PDB entry 8JAI | X-ray diffraction, 2.56 A resolution | chains D and V of the 24 polymer chains in the assembly

# Chain D (and V)
Protein: Ferritin heavy chain
From: Homo sapiens
Notes: EC 1.16.3.1; chain V of this document is another copy of the same molecule, construct and numbering; everything in this record applies to it too
UniProtKB: P02794 (FRIH_HUMAN); residues 0-182 here correspond to UniProt positions 1-183 (UniProt number = residue number + 1)
Amino-acid sequence (183 residues; each row starts with the number of its first residue; numbering starts at 0):
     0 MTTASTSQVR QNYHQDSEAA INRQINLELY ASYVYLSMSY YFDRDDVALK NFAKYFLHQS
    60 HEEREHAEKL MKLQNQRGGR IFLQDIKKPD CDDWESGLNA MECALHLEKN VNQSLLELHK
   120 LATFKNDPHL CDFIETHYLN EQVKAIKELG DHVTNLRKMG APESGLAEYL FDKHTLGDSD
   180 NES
Disordered / not traced: 0-4, 177-182
Sequence notes: engineered mutation Phe-123 (Asp124 in P02794)
Metal / ion sites: Fe ion near Glu-140 (its only coordinating residue here)
Curated features (UniProtKB/Swiss-Prot):
  - binding site (Fe cation): Glu-27, Glu-62, His-65, Glu-107, Gln-141
  - site: Arg-22 (Essential for association with cargo receptor NCOA4)
  - modified residue: Met-0 (N-acetylmethionine), Thr-1 (N-acetylthreonine), Ser-178 (Phosphoserine), Ser-182 (Phosphoserine)

# Chain D / chain V interface
Contacting residue pairs (65):
  Ser-6(D) / Asp-44(V)
  Gln-7(D) / Asp-44(V)  hydrogen bond
  Val-8(D) / Asp-44(V)
  Asn-25(D) / Tyr-32(V)
  Leu-28(D) / Tyr-32(V)  hydrophobic
  Tyr-32(D) / Leu-28(V)
  Tyr-32(D) / Leu-82(V)
  Tyr-32(D) / Gln-83(V)  hydrogen bond (side chain-backbone)
  Tyr-32(D) / Ile-85(V)
  Leu-35(D) / Met-70(V)  hydrophobic
  Ser-36(D) / Ile-80(V)
  Ser-36(D) / Leu-82(V)
  Tyr-39(D) / Glu-67(V)  hydrogen bond (side chain-backbone)
  Tyr-39(D) / Lys-68(V)
  Tyr-39(D) / Met-70(V)
  Tyr-39(D) / Lys-71(V)
  Tyr-39(D) / Asn-74(V)  hydrogen bond (backbone-side chain)
  Asp-42(D) / Lys-71(V)  salt bridge
  Asp-42(D) / Asn-74(V)
  Arg-43(D) / Asn-74(V)
  Arg-43(D) / Arg-79(V)
  Asp-44(D) / Ser-6(V)
  Asp-44(D) / Gln-7(V)
  Asp-44(D) / Val-8(V)
  Asp-44(D) / Arg-79(V)  salt bridge
  Asp-45(D) / Gln-7(V)
  His-60(D) / Glu-67(V)  salt bridge
  Arg-63(D) / Ser-31(V)  hydrogen bond
  Arg-63(D) / Leu-56(V)
  Arg-63(D) / Ser-59(V)  hydrogen bond
  Arg-63(D) / His-60(V)  hydrogen bond
  Arg-63(D) / Arg-63(V)
  Glu-67(D) / Tyr-39(V)
  Glu-67(D) / Leu-56(V)
  Glu-67(D) / His-60(V)  salt bridge
  Met-70(D) / Leu-35(V)  hydrophobic
  Met-70(D) / Tyr-39(V)  hydrophobic
  Asn-74(D) / Tyr-39(V)  hydrogen bond (side chain-backbone)
  Asn-74(D) / Asp-42(V)
  Asn-74(D) / Arg-43(V)
  Arg-79(D) / Arg-43(V)
  Arg-79(D) / Asp-45(V)  salt bridge
  Ile-80(D) / Ser-36(V)
  Ile-80(D) / Tyr-39(V)  hydrophobic
  Ile-80(D) / Tyr-40(V)
  Leu-82(D) / Tyr-32(V)
  Leu-82(D) / Ser-36(V)
  Leu-82(D) / Lys-87(V)
  Leu-82(D) / Pro-88(V)
  Gln-83(D) / Tyr-32(V)  hydrogen bond (backbone-side chain)
  Gln-83(D) / Lys-87(V)
  Asp-84(D) / Ile-85(V)
  Asp-84(D) / Lys-86(V)
  Asp-84(D) / Lys-87(V)  hydrogen bond (side chain-backbone)
  Ile-85(D) / Tyr-32(V)  hydrophobic
  Ile-85(D) / Asp-84(V)
  Ile-85(D) / Ile-85(V)  hydrogen bond (backbone-backbone)
  Lys-86(D) / Asp-84(V)
  Lys-87(D) / Leu-82(V)
  Lys-87(D) / Gln-83(V)
  Lys-87(D) / Asp-84(V)  hydrogen bond (backbone-side chain)
  Pro-88(D) / Leu-82(V)
  Asp-91(D) / Ile-80(V)
  Asp-91(D) / Phe-81(V)
  Asp-91(D) / Leu-82(V)  hydrogen bond (side chain-backbone)
Interface residues without a listed pair, chain D (32 interface residues in all): Ser-31, Leu-56, Ser-59, Lys-71
Interface residues without a listed pair, chain V (34 interface residues in all): Gln-75

# Overview
The interface between chain D and chain V involves 32 residues on one side and 34 on the other, with 13
hydrogen bonds and 5 salt bridges. Among the polar pairs are Asp-42(D)/Lys-71(V), Asp-44(D)/Arg-79(V) and
His-60(D)/Glu-67(V).
Both chains are Ferritin heavy chain (Homo sapiens). Entry 8JAI (Crystal Structure of Human H-Ferritin variant
123F assembling in solution 1) was determined by X-ray diffraction (same publication as 8J9L and 8J9M).
